PDB entry 5L5P | X-ray diffraction, 2.80 A resolution | chains H and Z of the 28 polymer chains in the assembly

Chain H:
Name: Proteasome subunit beta type-2
From: Saccharomyces cerevisiae (strain ATCC 204508 / S288c)
Notes: EC 3.4.25.1
UniProt: P25043 (PSB2_YEAST); residues 1-232 here correspond to UniProt positions 30-261 (UniProt number = residue number + 29)
Amino-acid sequence (232 residues; numbered 1 to 232; the number before each row is that of its first residue):
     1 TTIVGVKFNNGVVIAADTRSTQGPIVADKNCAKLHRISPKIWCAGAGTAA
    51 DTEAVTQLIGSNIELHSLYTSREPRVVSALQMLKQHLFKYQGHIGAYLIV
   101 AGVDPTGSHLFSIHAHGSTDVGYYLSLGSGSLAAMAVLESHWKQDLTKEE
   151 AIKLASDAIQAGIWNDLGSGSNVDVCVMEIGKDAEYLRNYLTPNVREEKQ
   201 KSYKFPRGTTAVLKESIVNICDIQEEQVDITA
Disordered / not traced: 227-232
Glycans and other covalent adducts: compound 79L linked to Thr1
Residues lining bound ligands: 79L ((2S)-3-(4-methoxyphenyl)-N-[(2S,3S,4R)-4-methyl-3,5-bis(oxidanyl)-1-phenyl-pentan-2-yl]-2-[[(2R)-2-(2-morpholin-4-ylethanoylamino)propanoyl]amino]propanamide): Arg19, Ser20, Thr21, Gln22, Cys31, Lys33, Gly45, Ala46, Gly47, Thr48, Ala49, Thr52, Ser129, Gly168
UniProt features mapped onto this chain:
  - active site: Thr1 (Nucleophile)

Chain Z:
Name: Proteasome subunit beta type-6, Proteasome subunit beta type-1
From: Saccharomyces cerevisiae (strain ATCC 204508 / S288c)
Notes: EC 3.4.25.1
UniProt: chimeric construct of P23724, P20618: residues 1-96 from P23724 (PSB6_YEAST) positions 20-115 (UniProt number = residue number + 19); residues 97-111 from P20618 positions 124-138 (UniProt number = residue number + 27); residues 112-117 from P23724 (PSB6_YEAST) positions 131-136 (UniProt number = residue number + 19); residues 118-133 from P20618 positions 145-160 (UniProt number = residue number + 27); residues 134-222 from P23724 (PSB6_YEAST) positions 153-241 (UniProt number = residue number + 19)
Amino-acid sequence (222 residues; numbered 1 to 222; the number before each row is that of its first residue):
     1 QFNPYGDNGGTILGIAGEDFAVLAGDTRNITDYSINSRYEPKVFDCGDNI
    51 VMSANGFAADGDALVKRFKNSVKWYHFDHNDKKLSINSAARNIQHLLYSR
   101 RFFPYYVYNIIAGLDEDGKGAVYSFDPVGSYQREQCRAGGAAASLIMPFL
   151 DNQVNFKNQYEPGTNGKVKKPLKYLSVEEVIKLVRDSFTSATERHIQVGD
   201 GLEILIVTKDGVRKEFYELKRD
Bound ions: Mg2+: Thr192, His195, Val198
Residues lining bound ligands: 79L ((2S)-3-(4-methoxyphenyl)-N-[(2S,3S,4R)-4-methyl-3,5-bis(oxidanyl)-1-phenyl-pentan-2-yl]-2-[[(2R)-2-(2-morpholin-4-ylethanoylamino)propanoyl]amino]propanamide): Ser124, Phe125, Asp126, Ser130, Tyr131, Gln132, Glu134
UniProt features mapped onto this chain:
  - modified residue: Tyr123 (Phosphotyrosine)

How chain H and chain Z interact:
Residue-residue contacts - 61 pairs, chain H then chain Z:
  Arg19(H) - Ile196(Z)
  Arg19(H) - Asp222(Z)  salt bridge
  Pro24(H) - Arg194(Z)
  Pro24(H) - His195(Z)
  Pro24(H) - Ile196(Z)  hydrogen bond (backbone-backbone)
  Ile25(H) - Arg194(Z)
  Ile25(H) - His195(Z)
  Val26(H) - Glu193(Z)
  Val26(H) - Arg194(Z)  hydrogen bond (backbone-backbone)
  Val26(H) - Ile196(Z)  hydrophobic
  Ala27(H) - Arg194(Z)  hydrogen bond (backbone-side chain)
  Lys29(H) - Glu193(Z)  salt bridge
  Lys29(H) - Arg194(Z)
  Ile163(H) - Asp222(Z)
  Trp164(H) - Ile35(Z)
  Trp164(H) - Arg38(Z)  hydrogen bond (backbone-side chain)
  Trp164(H) - Arg221(Z)
  Trp164(H) - Asp222(Z)
  Asn165(H) - Tyr33(Z)
  Asn165(H) - Arg38(Z)
  Asp166(H) - Tyr33(Z)
  Asp166(H) - Asp222(Z)
  Leu167(H) - Arg28(Z)
  Leu167(H) - Ile30(Z)  hydrophobic
  Leu167(H) - Asp32(Z)
  Leu167(H) - Tyr33(Z)  hydrogen bond (backbone-backbone)
  Leu167(H) - Ile35(Z)  hydrophobic
  Leu167(H) - Ile196(Z)
  Gly168(H) - Tyr33(Z)
  Ser169(H) - Asp222(Z)
  Gly170(H) - Asp222(Z)
  Ser171(H) - Asp222(Z)  hydrogen bond (backbone-side chain)
  Asn194(H) - Lys220(Z)  hydrogen bond (backbone-side chain)
  Asn194(H) - Asp222(Z)
  Arg196(H) - Thr189(Z)
  Arg196(H) - Ser190(Z)
  Arg196(H) - Glu193(Z)
  Glu197(H) - Arg185(Z)  salt bridge
  Lys199(H) - Asp186(Z)
  Gln200(H) - Lys182(Z)
  Gln200(H) - Arg185(Z)  hydrogen bond
  Gln200(H) - Asp186(Z)  hydrogen bond (backbone-side chain)
  Lys201(H) - Glu179(Z)
  Lys201(H) - Asp186(Z)  hydrogen bond (backbone-side chain)
  Tyr203(H) - Phe149(Z)
  Tyr203(H) - Gln153(Z)
  Tyr203(H) - Leu183(Z)
  Tyr203(H) - Asp186(Z)  hydrogen bond
  Phe205(H) - Asn152(Z)
  Phe205(H) - Gln153(Z)
  Phe205(H) - Gln159(Z)
  Pro206(H) - Pro162(Z)  hydrophobic
  Arg207(H) - Pro162(Z)
  Gly208(H) - Pro162(Z)
  Thr209(H) - Asn158(Z)
  Thr209(H) - Gln159(Z)
  Thr209(H) - Tyr160(Z)  hydrogen bond (backbone-backbone)
  Thr210(H) - Asn165(Z)
  Ala211(H) - Tyr160(Z)  hydrophobic
  Ala211(H) - Gly166(Z)
  Val212(H) - Asn165(Z)
Interface residues without a listed pair, chain H (34 interface residues in all): Thr21, Gly23, Asp28, Val195
Interface residues without a listed pair, chain Z (33 interface residues in all): Ser34, Leu145, Glu161, Glu218

Overview:
34 residues of chain H face 33 of chain Z across their interface; the contacts include 12 hydrogen bonds and 3
salt bridges. Polar contacts include Arg19(H)-Asp222(Z), Lys29(H)-Glu193(Z) and Glu197(H)-Arg185(Z). Chain Z
binds compound 79L. Compound 79L is covalently linked to Thr1(H).
Chain H is Proteasome subunit beta type-2 and chain Z is Proteasome subunit beta type-6, Proteasome subunit
beta type-1, both from Saccharomyces cerevisiae (strain ATCC 204508 / S288c); the structure, Yeast 20S
proteasome with human beta5i (1-138) and human beta6 (97-111; 118-133) in complex with epoxyketone ..., was
determined by X-ray diffraction (same publication as 5L52, 5L54, 5L55, 5L5A, 5L5B, 5L5D and 30 further
entries).
